7SEJ - chains B and F; structure by X-ray diffraction, 2.51 A resolution.

# Chain B
Molecule: Fusion glycoprotein F2 subunit
Organism: Human metapneumovirus
UniProtKB: H6X1Z0 (H6X1Z0_9MONO); residues 1-98 here = UniProt positions 1-98
Chain sequence (98 residues; each row starts with the number of its first residue):
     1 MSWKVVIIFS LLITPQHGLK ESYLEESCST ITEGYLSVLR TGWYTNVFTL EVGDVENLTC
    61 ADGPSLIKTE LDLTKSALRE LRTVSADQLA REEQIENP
Disordered / not traced: 1-18
From the paper describing this entry:
  - mutagenesis - L73E: increased expression

# Chain F
Molecule: Fusion glycoprotein F1 subunit
Organism: Human metapneumovirus
UniProtKB: H6X1Z0 (H6X1Z0_9MONO); numbering as in UniProt (aligned over 99-490)
Chain sequence (453 residues; each row starts with the number of its first residue):
    99 RRRRFVLGAI ACGVATAAAV TAGVAIAKCI RLESEVTAIK NCLKKTNECV STLGCGVRVL
   159 ATAVRELKDF VSKNLTRAIN KNKCDIPDLK MAVSFSQFNR RFLNVVRQFS DNAGITPAIS
   219 KDLMTDAELA RAISNMPTSA GQIKLMLENR AMVRRKGFGI LIGVYGSSVI YMVQLPIFGV
   279 IDTPCWIVKA APSCSEKKGN YACLLREDQG WYCQNAGSTV YYPCEKDCET RGDHVFCDTA
   339 AGINVAEQSK ECNINISTTN YPCKVSCGRH PISMVALSPL GALVACYKGV SCSIGSNRVG
   399 IIKQLNKGCS YITNQDADTV TIDNTVYQLS KVEGEQHVIK GRPVSSSFDP VKFPQDQFNV
   459 ALDQCFESIE NSQALVDQSN RILSSAEKGN TGGGGSGYIP EAPRDGQAYV RKDGEWVLLS
   519 TFLGRSLEVL FQGPGHHHHH HHHSAWSHPQ FEK
Disordered / not traced: 99-102, 447-453, 466-551
Sequence notes: conflict R100 (Gln in H6X1Z0), R101 (Ser in H6X1Z0), C110 (Leu in H6X1Z0), C127 (Thr in H6X1Z0), C140 (Ala in H6X1Z0), C147 (Ala in H6X1Z0), C153 (Asn in H6X1Z0), P185 (Ala in H6X1Z0), K219 (Leu in H6X1Z0), I231 (Val in H6X1Z0), C322 (Asn in H6X1Z0), C365 (Thr in H6X1Z0), Q453 (Glu in H6X1Z0), C463 (Val in H6X1Z0); expression tag (491-551)
Cystine bridges: C110-C322, C127-C153, C140-C147, C283-C311, C292-C301, C326-C335, C350-C361, C365-C463, C384-C390
Glycans and other covalent adducts: N-acetylglucosamine (NAG) linked to N172, N353
From the paper describing this entry:
  - mutagenesis - A107P, A113P (1.9-fold), S149I, G366S (1.7-fold), D461P (1.8-fold): increased expression
  - mutagenesis - V104C/N457C (Tm change 4 degC), A116C/A338C: increased stability
  - mutagenesis - V104C/N457C, A116C/A338C: decreased expression

# How chain B and chain F interact
Inter-chain disulfides: C28(B)-C407(F), C60(B)-C182(F)
Residue-residue contacts - 224 pairs, chain B then chain F:
  L19(B) - D331(F)
  L19(B) - L378(F)
  L19(B) - G432(F)
  L19(B) - E433(F)  hydrogen bond (backbone-backbone)
  K20(B) - E433(F)
  K20(B) - H435(F)
  E21(B) - S376(F)  hydrogen bond
  E21(B) - P377(F)
  E21(B) - L378(F)  hydrogen bond (side chain-backbone)
  E21(B) - G379(F)  hydrogen bond (side chain-backbone)
  E21(B) - Y409(F)  hydrogen bond
  E21(B) - E433(F)  hydrogen bond (backbone-backbone)
  E21(B) - Q434(F)
  E21(B) - H435(F)  hydrogen bond (backbone-backbone)
  S22(B) - H435(F)
  S22(B) - I437(F)
  Y23(B) - L381(F)  hydrophobic
  Y23(B) - C407(F)
  Y23(B) - Y409(F)  hydrophobic
  Y23(B) - H435(F)  hydrogen bond (backbone-backbone)
  Y23(B) - V436(F)
  Y23(B) - I437(F)  hydrogen bond (backbone-backbone)
  L24(B) - N351(F)
  E25(B) - I437(F)  hydrogen bond (backbone-backbone)
  E25(B) - K438(F)
  E25(B) - G439(F)  hydrogen bond (side chain-backbone)
  E25(B) - P441(F)
  E26(B) - I352(F)
  E26(B) - N353(F)
  E26(B) - I354(F)  hydrogen bond (side chain-backbone)
  E26(B) - R440(F)
  E26(B) - P441(F)
  E26(B) - V442(F)  hydrogen bond (backbone-backbone)
  S27(B) - R304(F)
  C28(B) - A288(F)
  C28(B) - A289(F)  hydrogen bond (backbone-backbone)
  C28(B) - S291(F)
  C28(B) - L381(F)
  C28(B) - C407(F)  disulfide
  S29(B) - K287(F)
  S29(B) - A288(F)
  S29(B) - R304(F)  hydrogen bond
  S29(B) - L381(F)
  T30(B) - I285(F)
  T30(B) - V286(F)
  T30(B) - K287(F)  hydrogen bond (backbone-backbone)
  T30(B) - S376(F)
  T30(B) - L381(F)
  T30(B) - Y409(F)
  I31(B) - W284(F)
  I31(B) - I285(F)
  I31(B) - N351(F)
  T32(B) - W284(F)
  T32(B) - I285(F)  hydrogen bond (backbone-backbone)
  T32(B) - P377(F)
  E33(B) - K348(F)  salt bridge
  G34(B) - C283(F)
  Y35(B) - T281(F)
  Y35(B) - P282(F)
  Y35(B) - C283(F)  hydrogen bond (backbone-backbone)
  Y35(B) - W309(F)  hydrophobic
  Y35(B) - T328(F)
  Y35(B) - G330(F)
  Y35(B) - D331(F)
  Y35(B) - V333(F)  hydrophobic
  Y35(B) - P377(F)
  L36(B) - D280(F)
  L36(B) - T281(F)
  L36(B) - D331(F)  hydrogen bond (backbone-backbone)
  L36(B) - H332(F)
  L36(B) - V333(F)  hydrogen bond (backbone-backbone)
  S37(B) - V278(F)
  S37(B) - I279(F)
  S37(B) - D280(F)  hydrogen bond (backbone-backbone)
  S37(B) - T281(F)  hydrogen bond
  S37(B) - C311(F)
  S37(B) - V333(F)
  V38(B) - L243(F)  hydrophobic
  V38(B) - F276(F)  hydrophobic
  V38(B) - V278(F)
  V38(B) - H332(F)
  V38(B) - V333(F)  hydrogen bond (backbone-backbone)
  V38(B) - F334(F)
  V38(B) - C335(F)  hydrogen bond (backbone-backbone)
  L39(B) - I275(F)
  L39(B) - F276(F)
  L39(B) - G277(F)  hydrogen bond (backbone-backbone)
  L39(B) - V278(F)  hydrogen bond (backbone-backbone)
  L39(B) - C311(F)  hydrophobic
  L39(B) - Y320(F)
  L39(B) - C335(F)
  L39(B) - T337(F)
  R40(B) - P274(F)
  R40(B) - I275(F)
  R40(B) - F276(F)
  R40(B) - C335(F)  hydrogen bond (backbone-backbone)
  R40(B) - D336(F)  salt bridge
  R40(B) - T337(F)  hydrogen bond (backbone-side chain)
  R40(B) - A338(F)
  T41(B) - I275(F)  hydrogen bond (backbone-backbone)
  T41(B) - G277(F)  hydrogen bond (side chain-backbone)
  G42(B) - P274(F)
  G42(B) - I275(F)  hydrogen bond (backbone-backbone)
  W43(B) - A117(F)  hydrophobic
  W43(B) - K254(F)
  W43(B) - Q272(F)
  W43(B) - L273(F)
  W43(B) - P274(F)
  W43(B) - I275(F)
  Y44(B) - L158(F)
  Y44(B) - A230(F)
  Y44(B) - N233(F)
  Y44(B) - M234(F)  hydrophobic
  Y44(B) - P235(F)
  Y44(B) - V271(F)
  Y44(B) - Q272(F)
  Y44(B) - L273(F)  hydrogen bond (backbone-backbone)
  Y44(B) - I275(F)
  T45(B) - I124(F)
  T45(B) - V157(F)
  T45(B) - L158(F)  hydrogen bond (backbone-backbone)
  T45(B) - V271(F)
  T45(B) - Q272(F)  hydrogen bond
  N46(B) - L158(F)
  N46(B) - T160(F)  hydrogen bond
  N46(B) - M222(F)
  N46(B) - A230(F)
  N46(B) - M270(F)
  N46(B) - V271(F)  hydrogen bond (backbone-backbone)
  N46(B) - L273(F)
  V47(B) - I128(F)  hydrophobic
  V47(B) - L158(F)  hydrogen bond (backbone-backbone)
  V47(B) - A159(F)
  V47(B) - T160(F)  hydrogen bond (backbone-backbone)
  V47(B) - Y269(F)
  F48(B) - T160(F)
  F48(B) - L221(F)
  F48(B) - M222(F)  hydrophobic
  F48(B) - E226(F)
  F48(B) - V267(F)
  F48(B) - I268(F)
  F48(B) - Y269(F)  hydrogen bond (backbone-backbone)
  F48(B) - V271(F)  hydrophobic
  T49(B) - L141(F)
  T49(B) - T160(F)  hydrogen bond (backbone-backbone)
  T49(B) - A161(F)
  T49(B) - V162(F)  hydrogen bond (backbone-backbone)
  T49(B) - V267(F)
  T49(B) - I268(F)
  L50(B) - V162(F)
  L50(B) - F200(F)  hydrophobic
  L50(B) - S265(F)
  L50(B) - S266(F)
  L50(B) - V267(F)  hydrogen bond (backbone-backbone)
  E51(B) - K138(F)
  E51(B) - V162(F)  hydrogen bond (backbone-backbone)
  E51(B) - L165(F)
  E51(B) - K166(F)  hydrogen bond (backbone-backbone)
  E51(B) - S265(F)
  E51(B) - S266(F)  hydrogen bond
  V52(B) - L165(F)
  V52(B) - K166(F)
  V52(B) - V169(F)
  V52(B) - F200(F)  hydrophobic
  V52(B) - S265(F)  hydrogen bond (backbone-backbone)
  G53(B) - K166(F)
  G53(B) - S265(F)  hydrogen bond (backbone-side chain)
  D54(B) - S265(F)
  V55(B) - V169(F)  hydrophobic
  L58(B) - T174(F)
  T59(B) - N180(F)  hydrogen bond
  C60(B) - N180(F)
  C60(B) - C182(F)  disulfide
  A61(B) - N180(F)  hydrogen bond (backbone-backbone)
  D62(B) - K181(F)
  D62(B) - C182(F)  hydrogen bond (side chain-backbone)
  D62(B) - D183(F)  hydrogen bond (side chain-backbone)
  S65(B) - C182(F)  hydrogen bond (side chain-backbone)
  S65(B) - D183(F)
  L66(B) - A190(F)  hydrophobic
  I67(B) - C182(F)
  I67(B) - I184(F)  hydrophobic
  I67(B) - M189(F)  hydrophobic
  I67(B) - F193(F)
  E70(B) - F193(F)
  E70(B) - S194(F)
  E70(B) - N197(F)  hydrogen bond
  L71(B) - F193(F)
  L73(B) - L201(F)
  T74(B) - F193(F)
  T74(B) - N197(F)  hydrogen bond
  T74(B) - F200(F)
  A77(B) - F200(F)  hydrophobic
  A77(B) - L201(F)  hydrophobic
  A77(B) - V204(F)
  L78(B) - F200(F)
  E80(B) - V204(F)
  E80(B) - R205(F)  salt bridge
  E80(B) - S208(F)  hydrogen bond
  L81(B) - V204(F)  hydrophobic
  L81(B) - L259(F)  hydrophobic
  L81(B) - V267(F)  hydrophobic
  R82(B) - V262(F)
  R82(B) - G264(F)  hydrogen bond (side chain-backbone)
  V84(B) - F207(F)
  V84(B) - S208(F)
  V84(B) - L259(F)  hydrophobic
  S85(B) - L259(F)
  S85(B) - G261(F)
  Q88(B) - R129(F)
  Q88(B) - G212(F)
  Q88(B) - I258(F)
  Q88(B) - L259(F)  hydrogen bond (side chain-backbone)
  L89(B) - R129(F)
  R91(B) - N210(F)  hydrogen bond (side chain-backbone)
  R91(B) - A211(F)  hydrogen bond (side chain-backbone)
  R91(B) - I213(F)
  E92(B) - V122(F)
  E92(B) - K126(F)  salt bridge
  E92(B) - R129(F)  salt bridge
  E92(B) - I258(F)
  I95(B) - V118(F)  hydrophobic
  I95(B) - I213(F)  hydrophobic
  E96(B) - V122(F)
Other interface residues (no listed pair), chain B (64 interface residues in all): P64, K68
Other interface residues (no listed pair), chain F (133 interface residues in all): T119, A123, A125, I137, V148, V155, R156, R163, L173, I177, R199, V203, G255, F256, I260, P290, N313

# In short
Chain B and chain F form an interface of 64 and 133 residues respectively; the contacts include 2 disulfide
bonds, 59 hydrogen bonds and 5 salt bridges. Polar pairs include E33(B)-K348(F), R40(B)-D336(F) and
E80(B)-R205(F). From the paper: A107P, A113P and S149I of chain F, among others, increase expression;
V104C/N457C and A116C/A338C of chain F increase stability; 8 substitutions were tested in all.
Chain B is Fusion glycoprotein F2 subunit and chain F is Fusion glycoprotein F1 subunit, both from Human
metapneumovirus; the structure, Structure-based design of prefusion-stabilized human metapneumovirus fusion
proteins, was determined by X-ray diffraction, deposited together with 7SEM.
